PDB entry 2ZC6 | X-ray diffraction, 2.70 A resolution | chains A and B

[Chain A]
Protein: Penicillin-binding protein 1A
Source organism: Streptococcus pneumoniae
UniProtKB: Q8DR59 (PBPA_STRR6); residue numbers follow UniProt; this construct covers 47-70
Sequence (24 residues; numbered 47 to 70; the number before each row is that of its first residue):
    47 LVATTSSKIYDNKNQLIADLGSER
Unresolved in the structure: 47-50, 67-70

[Chain B]
Protein: Penicillin-binding protein 1A
Source organism: Streptococcus pneumoniae
UniProtKB: Q549Y6 (Q549Y6_STRPN); numbering as in UniProt (aligned over 264-653)
Sequence (390 residues; row label = number of the first residue in the row):
   264 SASNYPAYMDNYLKEVINQVEEETGYNLLTTGMDVYTNVDQEAQKHLWDI
   314 YNTDEYVAYPDDELQVASTIVDVSNGKVIAQLGARHQSSNVSFGINQAVE
   364 TNRDWGSTMKPITDYAPALEYGVYDSTATIVHDEPYNYPGTNTPVYNWDR
   414 GYFGNITLQYALQQSRNVPAVETLNKVGLNRAKTFLNGLGIDYPSIHYSN
   464 AISSNTTESDKKYGASSEKMAAAYAAFANGGTYYKPMYIHKVVFSDGSEK
   514 EFSNVGTRAMKETTAYMMTDMMKTVLSYGTGQNAYLAWLPQAGKTGTSNY
   564 TDEEIENHIKTSQFVAPDELFAGYTRKYSMAVWTGYSNRLTPLVGNGLTV
   614 AAKVYRSMMTYLSEGSNPEDWNIPEGLYRNGEFVFKNGAR
Unresolved in the structure: 264-266, 651-653
Covalently attached groups: Tebipenem (open form) (TEB) linked to Ser-370
Differences from the reference sequence: engineered mutation Gln-545 (Arg in Q549Y6)
Ion coordination: Zn2+ site 1: His-309, Tyr-319; Zn2+ site 2 near Tyr-319 (its only coordinating residue here); Zn2+ site 3: His-395, Glu-435; Zn2+ site 4 near His-460 (its only coordinating residue here)
Small-molecule neighbours: Tebipenem (open form) (TEB; (4R,5S)-3-(1-(4,5-dihydrothiazol-2-yl)azetidin-3-ylthio)-5-((2S,3R)-3-hydroxy-1-oxobutan-2-yl)-4-methyl-4,5- dihydro-1H-pyrrole-2-carboxylic acid): Gly-369, Trp-411, Gln-427, Ser-428, Asn-430, Ile-465, Thr-543, Lys-557, Thr-558, Gly-559, Thr-560, Ser-561, Asn-562, Phe-577
Reported in the primary citation:
  - binding site for Tebipenem (open form): Ser-370, Trp-411, Asn-430, Thr-543
  - conformationally variable residues: Trp-411

[How chain A and chain B interact]
Contacting residue pairs (39):
  Thr-51(A) with Leu-292(B); Thr-293(B); Thr-294(B); Gly-295(B)
  Ser-52(A) with Gly-295(B); Met-296(B)
  Ser-53(A) with Leu-291(B), hydrogen bond (side chain-backbone); Thr-294(B), hydrogen bond (side chain-backbone); Gly-295(B); Met-296(B), hydrogen bond (side chain-backbone)
  Lys-54(A) with Met-296(B), hydrogen bond (backbone-backbone); Asp-297(B); Val-298(B), hydrogen bond (backbone-backbone)
  Ile-55(A) with Leu-276(B), hydrophobic; Val-298(B); Thr-300(B)
  Tyr-56(A) with Asp-297(B); Val-298(B), hydrogen bond (backbone-backbone); Tyr-299(B); Thr-300(B), hydrogen bond (backbone-backbone)
  Asp-57(A) with Thr-300(B); Val-302(B); Gln-304(B), hydrogen bond
  Asn-58(A) with Thr-300(B), hydrogen bond (backbone-backbone); Asn-301(B); Val-302(B), hydrogen bond (backbone-backbone); Asp-303(B), hydrogen bond
  Asn-60(A) with Tyr-299(B)
  Gln-61(A) with Gln-304(B)
  Ile-63(A) with Pro-269(B); Tyr-271(B); Gln-304(B)
  Ala-64(A) with Asn-267(B); Tyr-268(B), hydrophobic; Leu-276(B), hydrophobic
  Asp-65(A) with Asn-267(B), hydrogen bond (backbone-backbone)
  Leu-66(A) with Tyr-268(B), hydrophobic; Leu-291(B), hydrophobic; Leu-292(B), hydrophobic
Other interface residues (no listed pair), chain B (22 interface residues in all): Met-272, Ile-280, Phe-356

[Summary]
14 residues of chain A face 22 of chain B across their interface; the contacts include 12 hydrogen bonds.
Polar contacts include Ser-53(A)/Leu-291(B), Ser-53(A)/Thr-294(B) and Ser-53(A)/Met-296(B). Tebipenem (open
form) is covalently linked to Ser-370(B). The paper reports a binding site for Tebipenem (open form) at
Ser-370(B), Trp-411(B) and Asn-430(B) among others; conformational variability at Trp-411(B).
Here chain A is Penicillin-binding protein 1A and chain B is Penicillin-binding protein 1A, both from
Streptococcus pneumoniae. Entry 2ZC6 (Penicillin-binding protein 1A (PBP 1A) acyl-enzyme complex (tebipenem)
from Streptococcus pneumoniae) was determined by X-ray diffraction (same publication as 2ZC3, 2ZC4 and 2ZC5).
